PDB entry 7LV9 | electron microscopy, 4.50 A resolution (low resolution: residue-level contacts below are approximate; hydrogen-bond / salt-bridge calls are withheld) | chains F and H of the 8 polymer chains in the assembly

Chain F:
Name: Histone doublet Delta-Gamma (Delta)
Organism: Marseillevirus marseillevirus
UniProt: D2XB48 (D2XB48_GBMV); residues 16-112 here correspond to UniProt positions 32-128 (UniProt number = residue number + 16)
Chain sequence (97 residues; numbered 16 to 112; the number before each row is that of its first residue):
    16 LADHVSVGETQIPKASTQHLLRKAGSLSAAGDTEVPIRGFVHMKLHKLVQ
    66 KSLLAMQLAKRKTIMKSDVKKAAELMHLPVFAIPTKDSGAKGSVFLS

Chain H:
Molecule: 95-nt DNA strand
Sequence (95 nucleotides; numbered -60 to 34; the number before each row is that of its first residue; numbers below 1 keep their minus sign (DA-60 is residue -60)):
   -60 ATCTGACACGTGCCTGGAGACTAGGGAGTAATCCCCTTGGCGGTTAAAAC
   -10 GCGGGGGAGAATCCGTACGTGCGTTTAAGCGGTGCTAGAGCTGTC

How chain F and chain H interact:
Residue-residue contacts - 14 pairs, chain F then chain H:
  Ser43(F) - DG8(H)
  Ala44(F) - DC7(H)
  Ala44(F) - DG8(H)
  Ala45(F) - DC7(H)
  Gly46(F) - DC7(H)
  Arg76(F) - DA28(H)
  Lys77(F) - DG27(H)
  Lys77(F) - DA28(H)
  Thr78(F) - DG27(H)
  Thr78(F) - DA28(H)
  Asp102(F) - DC-54(H)
  Ala105(F) - DA-55(H)
  Lys106(F) - DA-55(H)
  Ser112(F) - DG18(H)
Interface residues without a listed pair, chain F (15 interface residues in all): Arg37, Leu42, Asp47, Met80
Interface residues without a listed pair, chain H (8 interface residues in all): DG29

In short:
15 residues of chain F and 8 residues of chain H are in contact.
Here chain F is Histone doublet Delta-Gamma (Delta) (Marseillevirus marseillevirus) and chain H is a 95-nt DNA
strand. Entry 7LV9 (Marseillevirus heterotrimeric (hexameric) nucleosome) was determined by electron
microscopy (same publication as 7LV8).
